PDB entry 5ELM | X-ray diffraction, 2.00 A resolution | chains A and B

[Chain A (and B)]
Protein: Asp/Glu_racemase family protein
From: Escherichia coli
Notes: EC 5.1.1.13; chain B of this document is another copy of the same molecule, construct and numbering; everything in this record applies to it too
UniProtKB: C3SWD2 (C3SWD2_ECOLX); residue numbers follow UniProt; this construct covers 1-230
Chain sequence (238 residues; row label = number of the first residue in the row):
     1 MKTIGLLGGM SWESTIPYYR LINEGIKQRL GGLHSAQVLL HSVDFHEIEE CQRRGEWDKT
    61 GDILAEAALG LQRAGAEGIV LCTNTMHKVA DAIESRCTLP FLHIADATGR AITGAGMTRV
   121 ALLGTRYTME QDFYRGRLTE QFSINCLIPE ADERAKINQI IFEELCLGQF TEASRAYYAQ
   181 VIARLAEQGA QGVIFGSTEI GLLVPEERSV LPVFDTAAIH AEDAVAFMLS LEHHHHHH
Unresolved in the structure: 236-238
Construct notes: conflict Ser197 (Cys in C3SWD2); expression tag (231-238)

[Chain A / chain B interface]
Residue-residue contacts - 65 pairs, chain A then chain B:
  Met1(A) - Asp44(B)
  Gly9(A) - Tyr19(B)
  Gly9(A) - Ser35(B)
  Trp12(A) - Tyr19(B)
  Trp12(A) - Arg20(B)
  Trp12(A) - Asn23(B)
  Trp12(A) - Glu24(B)
  Trp12(A) - Ser35(B)
  Thr15(A) - Tyr19(B)
  Ile16(A) - Tyr19(B)  hydrophobic
  Tyr19(A) - Gly9(B)
  Tyr19(A) - Trp12(B)
  Tyr19(A) - Thr15(B)
  Tyr19(A) - Ile16(B)  hydrophobic
  Tyr19(A) - Leu40(B)  hydrophobic
  Tyr19(A) - Ser42(B)  hydrogen bond
  Arg20(A) - Trp12(B)
  Asn23(A) - Trp12(B)
  Glu24(A) - Trp12(B)
  Lys27(A) - Glu13(B)  salt bridge
  Lys27(A) - Leu167(B)  hydrogen bond (side chain-backbone)
  Leu33(A) - Phe45(B)
  Leu33(A) - His46(B)  hydrogen bond (backbone-backbone)
  Leu33(A) - Glu49(B)
  Leu33(A) - Leu167(B)  hydrophobic
  His34(A) - Asp44(B)  salt bridge
  His34(A) - His46(B)
  Ser35(A) - Gly9(B)
  Ser35(A) - Trp12(B)
  Ser35(A) - Val43(B)  hydrogen bond (side chain-backbone)
  Ser35(A) - Asp44(B)  hydrogen bond (backbone-side chain)
  Ser35(A) - Phe45(B)  hydrogen bond (side chain-backbone)
  Ala36(A) - Ser42(B)
  Ala36(A) - Val43(B)
  Gln37(A) - Ser42(B)
  Gln37(A) - Asp44(B)
  Val38(A) - Leu40(B)
  Val38(A) - His41(B)
  Val38(A) - Ser42(B)  hydrogen bond (backbone-backbone)
  Leu39(A) - Leu40(B)
  Leu39(A) - His41(B)
  Leu40(A) - Tyr19(B)  hydrophobic
  Leu40(A) - Val38(B)
  Leu40(A) - Leu39(B)
  Leu40(A) - Leu40(B)  hydrogen bond (backbone-backbone)
  His41(A) - Val38(B)
  His41(A) - Leu39(B)
  Ser42(A) - Tyr19(B)  hydrogen bond
  Ser42(A) - Ala36(B)
  Ser42(A) - Gln37(B)
  Ser42(A) - Val38(B)  hydrogen bond (backbone-backbone)
  Val43(A) - Ser35(B)  hydrogen bond (backbone-side chain)
  Val43(A) - Ala36(B)
  Asp44(A) - Met1(B)
  Asp44(A) - His34(B)  salt bridge
  Asp44(A) - Ser35(B)  hydrogen bond (side chain-backbone)
  Phe45(A) - Leu33(B)
  Phe45(A) - Ser35(B)  hydrogen bond (backbone-side chain)
  His46(A) - Leu33(B)  hydrogen bond (backbone-backbone)
  His46(A) - His34(B)
  Glu49(A) - Leu33(B)
  Gly70(A) - Ala74(B)
  Arg73(A) - Arg73(B)  hydrogen bond (side chain-backbone)
  Ala74(A) - Gly70(B)
  Ala74(A) - Arg73(B)
Interface residues without a listed pair, chain A (31 interface residues in all): Gly32, Glu47, Leu71
Interface residues without a listed pair, chain B (30 interface residues in all): Leu71

[Summary]
31 residues of chain A face 30 of chain B across their interface; the contacts include 15 hydrogen bonds and 3
salt bridges. Among the polar pairs are Lys27(A)-Glu13(B), His34(A)-Asp44(B) and Tyr19(A)-Ser42(B).
Chain A and chain B are both Asp/Glu_racemase family protein (Escherichia coli); the structure, Crystal
structure of L-aspartate/glutamate specific racemase in complex with L-glutamate, was determined by X-ray
diffraction (same publication as 5ELL).
